6C6S - chains R and I of the 9 polymer chains in the assembly; structure by electron microscopy, 3.70 A resolution.

# Chain R
Molecule: 20-nt RNA strand
Sequence (20 nucleotides; numbered 1 to 20; the number before each row is that of its first residue):
     1 GCAUUCAAAG CCGAGAGGUA
Not modelled in the structure: 1-10
Ion coordination: Mg2+: A20 (shared with 3 residues of chain J)

# Chain I
Molecule: DNA-directed RNA polymerase subunit beta
From: Escherichia coli (strain K12)
Notes: EC 2.7.7.6
UniProtKB: P0A8V2 (RPOB_ECOLI); residue numbers follow UniProt; this construct covers 1-1342
Amino-acid sequence (1342 residues; row label = number of the first residue in the row):
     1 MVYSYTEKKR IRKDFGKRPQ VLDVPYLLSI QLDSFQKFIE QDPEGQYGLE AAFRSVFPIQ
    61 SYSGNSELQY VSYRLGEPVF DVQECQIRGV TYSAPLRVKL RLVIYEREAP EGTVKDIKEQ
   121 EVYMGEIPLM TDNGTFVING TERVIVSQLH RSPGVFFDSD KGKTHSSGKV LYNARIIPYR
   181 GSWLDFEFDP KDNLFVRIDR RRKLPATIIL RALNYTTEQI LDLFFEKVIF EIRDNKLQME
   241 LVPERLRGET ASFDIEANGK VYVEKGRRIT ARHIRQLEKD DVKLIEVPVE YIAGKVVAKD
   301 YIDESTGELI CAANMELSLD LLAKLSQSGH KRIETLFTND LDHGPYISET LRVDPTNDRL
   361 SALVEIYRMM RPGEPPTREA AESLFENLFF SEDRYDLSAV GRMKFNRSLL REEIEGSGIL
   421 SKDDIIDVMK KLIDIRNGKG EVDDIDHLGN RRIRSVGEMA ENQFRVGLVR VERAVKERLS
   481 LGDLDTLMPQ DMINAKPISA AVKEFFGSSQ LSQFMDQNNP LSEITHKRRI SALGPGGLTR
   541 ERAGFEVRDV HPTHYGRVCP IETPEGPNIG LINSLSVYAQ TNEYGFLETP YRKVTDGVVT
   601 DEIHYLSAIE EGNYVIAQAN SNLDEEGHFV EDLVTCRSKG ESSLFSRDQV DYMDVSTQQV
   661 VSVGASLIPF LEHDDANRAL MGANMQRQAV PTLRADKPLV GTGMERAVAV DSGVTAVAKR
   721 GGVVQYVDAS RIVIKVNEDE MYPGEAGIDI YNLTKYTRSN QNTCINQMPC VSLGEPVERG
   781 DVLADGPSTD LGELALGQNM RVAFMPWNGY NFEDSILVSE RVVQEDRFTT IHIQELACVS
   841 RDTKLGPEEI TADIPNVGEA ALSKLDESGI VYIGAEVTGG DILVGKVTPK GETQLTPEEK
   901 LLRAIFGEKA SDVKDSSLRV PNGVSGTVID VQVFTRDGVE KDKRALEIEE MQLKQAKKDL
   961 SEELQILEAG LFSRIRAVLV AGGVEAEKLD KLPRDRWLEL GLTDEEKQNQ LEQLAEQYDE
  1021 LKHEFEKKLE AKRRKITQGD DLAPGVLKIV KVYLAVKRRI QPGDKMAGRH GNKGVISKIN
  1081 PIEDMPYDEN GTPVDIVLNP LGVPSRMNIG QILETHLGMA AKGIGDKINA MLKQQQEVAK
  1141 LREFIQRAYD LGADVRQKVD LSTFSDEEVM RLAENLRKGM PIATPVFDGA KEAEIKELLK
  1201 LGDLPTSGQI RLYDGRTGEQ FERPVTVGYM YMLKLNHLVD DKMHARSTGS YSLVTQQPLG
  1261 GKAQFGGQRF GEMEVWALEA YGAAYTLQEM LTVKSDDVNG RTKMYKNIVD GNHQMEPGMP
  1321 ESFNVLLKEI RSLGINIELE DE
Not modelled in the structure: 1
Swiss-Prot annotation at these positions:
  - modified residue (N6-acetyllysine): Lys1022, Lys1200
  - mutagenesis: Ile561 (I561S: Resistant to antibiotics salinamide A and B), Ile569 (I569S: Resistant to antibiotics salinamide A and B), Ala665 (A665E: Resistant to antibiotics salinamide A and B), Asp675 (D675A/G: Resistant to antibiotics salinamide A and B), Asn677 (N677H/K: Resistant to antibiotics salinamide A and B), Leu680 (L680M: Resistant to antibiotics salinamide A and B), Glu813 (E813K: Disrupts the enzyme's active center)

# Chain R / chain I interface
Pairs across the interface - 23 pairs, chain R then chain I:
  C11(R) - Gln1264(I)  hydrogen bond to the sugar
  C12(R) - Ser1252(I)  hydrogen bond to the phosphate
  G15(R) - Gln510(I)  phosphate contact
  A16(R) - Gln510(I)  phosphate contact
  A16(R) - Gln513(I)  hydrogen bond to the sugar
  A16(R) - Arg540(I)  salt bridge to the phosphate
  G17(R) - Asp516(I)  hydrogen bond to the sugar
  G17(R) - Leu533(I)  phosphate contact
  G17(R) - Arg540(I)  salt bridge to the phosphate
  G17(R) - Asn568(I)  phosphate contact
  G17(R) - Ile572(I)  phosphate contact
  G18(R) - Pro564(I)  phosphate contact
  G18(R) - Asn568(I)  phosphate contact
  G18(R) - Arg687(I)  salt bridge to the phosphate
  G18(R) - Gln688(I)  hydrogen bond to the phosphate
  G18(R) - His1237(I)  sugar contact
  U19(R) - Glu565(I)  phosphate contact
  U19(R) - Gln688(I)  phosphate contact
  U19(R) - Lys1065(I)  hydrogen bond to the sugar
  U19(R) - Lys1073(I)  phosphate contact
  U19(R) - His1237(I)  sugar contact
  A20(R) - Glu565(I)  phosphate contact
  A20(R) - Lys1073(I)  salt bridge to the phosphate
Interface residues without a listed pair, chain I (18 interface residues in all): Ser509, Asn684

# Overview
8 residues of chain R and 18 residues of chain I are in contact; the contacts include 6 hydrogen bonds and 4
salt bridges. Polar contacts include C11(R)-Gln1264(I), A16(R)-Gln513(I) and G17(R)-Asp516(I). Curated
annotation (UniProt) lists 7 mutagenesis sites on chain I.
Chain R is a 20-nt RNA strand and chain I is DNA-directed RNA polymerase subunit beta (Escherichia coli
(strain K12)); the structure, CryoEM structure of E.coli RNA polymerase elongation complex bound with RfaH,
was determined by electron microscopy (same publication as 6C6T and 6C6U).
